PDB entry 4QUX | X-ray diffraction, 3.00 A resolution | chains L and V of the 28 polymer chains in the assembly

# Chain L
Name: Proteasome subunit beta type-6
Organism: Saccharomyces cerevisiae
Notes: EC 3.4.25.1
UniProt: P23724 (PSB6_YEAST); residues 1-222 here correspond to UniProt positions 20-241 (UniProt number = residue number + 19)
Sequence (222 residues; each row starts with the number of its first residue):
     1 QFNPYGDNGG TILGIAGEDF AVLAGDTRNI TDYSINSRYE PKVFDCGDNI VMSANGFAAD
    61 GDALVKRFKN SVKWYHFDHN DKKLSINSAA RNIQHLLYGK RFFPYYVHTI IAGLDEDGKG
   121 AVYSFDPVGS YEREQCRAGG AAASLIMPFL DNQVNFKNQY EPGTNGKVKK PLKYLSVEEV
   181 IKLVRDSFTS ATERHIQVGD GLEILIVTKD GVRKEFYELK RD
Ion coordination: Mg2+: Asp222 (shared with Ile163(V), Asp166(V), Ser169(V) of chain V)

# Chain V
Name: Proteasome subunit beta type-2
Organism: Saccharomyces cerevisiae
Notes: EC 3.4.25.1
UniProt: P25043 (PSB2_YEAST); residues 1-232 here correspond to UniProt positions 30-261 (UniProt number = residue number + 29)
Sequence (232 residues; numbered 1 to 232; the number before each row is that of its first residue):
     1 TTIVGVKFNN GVVIAADTRS TQGPIVADKN CAKLHRISPK IWCAGAGTAA DTEAVTQLIG
    61 SNIELHSLYT SREPRVVSAL QMLKQHLFKY QGHIGAYLIV AGVDPTGSHL FSIHAHGSTD
   121 VGYYLSLGSG SLAAMAVLES HWKQDLTKEE AIKLASDAIQ AGIWNDLGSG SNVDVCVMEI
   181 GKDAEYLRNY LTPNVREEKQ KSYKFPRGTT AVLKESIVNI CDIQEEQVDI TA
Not modelled in the structure: 227-232
Ion coordination: Mg2+: Ile163, Asp166, Ser169 (shared with Asp222(L) of chain L)
UniProt features mapped onto this chain:
  - active site: Thr1 (Nucleophile)

# Chain L / chain V interface
Pairs across the interface - 61 pairs, chain L then chain V:
  Arg28(L) with Leu167(V)
  Ile30(L) with Leu167(V), hydrophobic
  Asp32(L) with Leu167(V)
  Tyr33(L) with Asn165(V); Asp166(V); Leu167(V), hydrogen bond (backbone-backbone); Gly168(V)
  Ile35(L) with Trp164(V); Leu167(V), hydrophobic
  Arg38(L) with Trp164(V), hydrogen bond (side chain-backbone); Asn165(V)
  Phe149(L) with Tyr203(V)
  Asn152(L) with Phe205(V)
  Gln153(L) with Tyr203(V); Phe205(V)
  Asn158(L) with Thr209(V)
  Gln159(L) with Phe205(V); Thr209(V)
  Tyr160(L) with Thr209(V), hydrogen bond (backbone-backbone); Ala211(V), hydrophobic
  Pro162(L) with Pro206(V), hydrophobic; Arg207(V); Gly208(V)
  Asn165(L) with Thr210(V); Val212(V)
  Gly166(L) with Ala211(V)
  Glu179(L) with Lys201(V)
  Lys182(L) with Gln200(V)
  Leu183(L) with Tyr203(V)
  Arg185(L) with Glu197(V), salt bridge; Gln200(V), hydrogen bond
  Asp186(L) with Lys199(V); Gln200(V), hydrogen bond (side chain-backbone); Lys201(V), hydrogen bond (side chain-backbone); Tyr203(V), hydrogen bond
  Thr189(L) with Arg196(V)
  Ser190(L) with Arg196(V)
  Glu193(L) with Val26(V); Lys29(V), salt bridge; Arg196(V)
  Arg194(L) with Pro24(V); Ile25(V); Val26(V), hydrogen bond (backbone-backbone); Ala27(V), hydrogen bond (side chain-backbone); Lys29(V)
  His195(L) with Pro24(V); Ile25(V)
  Ile196(L) with Arg19(V); Thr21(V); Pro24(V), hydrogen bond (backbone-backbone); Val26(V), hydrophobic; Leu167(V)
  Lys220(L) with Asn194(V), hydrogen bond (side chain-backbone)
  Arg221(L) with Trp164(V)
  Asp222(L) with Arg19(V), salt bridge; Ile163(V); Trp164(V); Ser169(V); Gly170(V); Ser171(V), hydrogen bond (side chain-backbone); Asn194(V)
Interface residues without a listed pair, chain L (33 interface residues in all): Ser34, Leu145, Glu161, Glu218
Interface residues without a listed pair, chain V (34 interface residues in all): Gly23, Asp28, Val195

# Overview
33 residues of chain L and 34 residues of chain V are in contact, with 12 hydrogen bonds and 3 salt bridges.
Among the polar pairs are Arg185(L)-Glu197(V), Glu193(L)-Lys29(V) and Asp222(L)-Arg19(V). UniProt lists
active-site residue Thr1(V) on chain V.
Here chain L is Proteasome subunit beta type-6 and chain V is Proteasome subunit beta type-2, both from
Saccharomyces cerevisiae. Entry 4QUX (yCP beta5-A49T-mutant) was determined by X-ray diffraction together with
4QUY, 4QV0, 4QV1, 4QV3, 4QV4, 4QV5 and 42 further entries from the same study.
